Entry 3HOV (X-ray diffraction, 3.50 A resolution); this record covers chains B and T of the 15 polymer chains in the assembly.

== Chain B ==
Name: DNA-directed RNA polymerase II subunit RPB2
Organism: Saccharomyces cerevisiae
Notes: EC 2.7.7.6
UniProt: P08518 (RPB2_YEAST); residues 1-1224 here = UniProt positions 1-1224
Chain sequence (1224 residues; numbered 1 to 1224; the number before each row is that of its first residue):
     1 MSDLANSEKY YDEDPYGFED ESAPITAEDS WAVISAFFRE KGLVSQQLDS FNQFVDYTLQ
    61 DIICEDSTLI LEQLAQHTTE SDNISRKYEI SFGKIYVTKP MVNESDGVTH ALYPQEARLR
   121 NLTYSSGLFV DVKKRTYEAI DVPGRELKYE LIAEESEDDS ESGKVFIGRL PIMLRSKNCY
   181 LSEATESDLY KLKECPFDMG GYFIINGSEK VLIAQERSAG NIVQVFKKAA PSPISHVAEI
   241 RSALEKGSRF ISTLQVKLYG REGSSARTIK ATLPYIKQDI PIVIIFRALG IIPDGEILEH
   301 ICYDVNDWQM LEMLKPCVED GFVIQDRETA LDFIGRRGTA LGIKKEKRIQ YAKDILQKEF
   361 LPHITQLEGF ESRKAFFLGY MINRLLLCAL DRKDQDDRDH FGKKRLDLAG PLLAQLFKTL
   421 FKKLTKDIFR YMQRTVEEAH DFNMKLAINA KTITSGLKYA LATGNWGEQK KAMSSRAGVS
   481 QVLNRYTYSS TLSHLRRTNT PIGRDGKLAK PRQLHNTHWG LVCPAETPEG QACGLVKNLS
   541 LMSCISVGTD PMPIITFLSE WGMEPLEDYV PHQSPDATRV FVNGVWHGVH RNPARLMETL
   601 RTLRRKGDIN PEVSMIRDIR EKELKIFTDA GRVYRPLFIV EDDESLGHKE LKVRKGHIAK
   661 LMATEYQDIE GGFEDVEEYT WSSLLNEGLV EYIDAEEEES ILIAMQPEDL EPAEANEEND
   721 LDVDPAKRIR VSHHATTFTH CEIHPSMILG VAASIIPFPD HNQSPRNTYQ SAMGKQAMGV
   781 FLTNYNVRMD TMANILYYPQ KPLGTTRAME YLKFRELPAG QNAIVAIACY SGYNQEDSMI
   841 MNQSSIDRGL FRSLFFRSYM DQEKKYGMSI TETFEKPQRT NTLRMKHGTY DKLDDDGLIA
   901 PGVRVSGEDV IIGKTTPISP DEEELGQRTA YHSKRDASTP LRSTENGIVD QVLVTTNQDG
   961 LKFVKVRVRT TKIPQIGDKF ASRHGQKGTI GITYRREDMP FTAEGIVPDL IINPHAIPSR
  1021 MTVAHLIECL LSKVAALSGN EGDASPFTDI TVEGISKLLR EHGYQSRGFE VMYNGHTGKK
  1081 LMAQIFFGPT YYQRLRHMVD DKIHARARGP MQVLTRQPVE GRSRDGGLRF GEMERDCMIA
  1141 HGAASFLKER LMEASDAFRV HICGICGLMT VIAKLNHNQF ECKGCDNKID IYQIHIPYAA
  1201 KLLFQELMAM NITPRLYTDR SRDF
Disordered / not traced: 1-19, 71-89, 135-163, 337-344, 438-445, 471, 503-507, 669-677, 716-721, 881-883, 920-932
Metal / ion sites: Zn2+: Cys1163, Cys1166, Cys1182, Cys1185

== Chain T ==
Molecule: 26-nt DNA strand
Sequence (26 nucleotides; row label = number of the first residue in the row):
     5 AGCTCAAGTA GTTATGCCUG GTCATT
Disordered / not traced: 5-11, 29-30
Modified positions: BRU (5-bromo-2'-deoxyuridine-5'-monophosphate) at position 23

== Chain B / chain T interface ==
Pairs across the interface - 13 pairs, chain B then chain T:
  Ser208(B) - DG25(T)  phosphate contact
  Ala462(B) - DT26(T)  phosphate contact
  Thr463(B) - DT26(T)  sugar contact
  Gln469(B) - DC27(T)  hydrogen bond to the phosphate
  Met792(B) - DG24(T)  phosphate contact
  Arg942(B) - BRU_23(T)  salt bridge to the phosphate
  Arg942(B) - DG24(T)  salt bridge to the phosphate
  Gly1121(B) - DC22(T)  phosphate contact
  Arg1122(B) - DC22(T)  hydrogen bond to the phosphate
  Arg1129(B) - DG20(T)  salt bridge to the phosphate
  Arg1129(B) - DC21(T)  hydrogen bond to the phosphate
  Gly1131(B) - DG20(T)  phosphate contact
  Met1133(B) - DT19(T)  sugar contact
Also at the interface, not in a pair above, chain B (15 interface residues in all): Lys210, Thr791, Leu1128, Glu1134

== Overview ==
The interface between chain B and chain T involves 15 residues on one side and 9 on the other, with 3 hydrogen
bonds and 3 salt bridges. Among the polar pairs are Gln469(B)-DC27(T), Arg1122(B)-DC22(T) and
Arg1129(B)-DC21(T). Cys1163(B), Cys1166(B), Cys1182(B) and Cys1185(B) coordinate Zn2+.
Chain B is DNA-directed RNA polymerase II subunit RPB2 (Saccharomyces cerevisiae) and chain T is a 26-nt DNA
strand; the structure, Complete RNA polymerase II elongation complex II, was determined by X-ray diffraction
together with 3HOU, 3HOW, 3HOX, 3HOY and 3HOZ from the same study.
